PDB entry 1Y75 | X-ray diffraction, 2.30 A resolution | chains A and B

== Chain A ==
Name: phospholipase A2 isoform 5
From: Naja sagittifera
Notes: EC 3.1.1.4
Reference sequence: Q5G291 (Q5G291_NAJSG); the author numbering skips numbers that UniProt does not, so the offset changes along the chain: 1-15 = UniProt 8-22; 17-30 = UniProt 23-36; 32-120 = UniProt 37-125
Chain sequence (118 residues; row label = number of the first residue in the row; note: 2 numbers in that range are skipped by the numbering (no residue carries them; nothing is unmodelled there)):
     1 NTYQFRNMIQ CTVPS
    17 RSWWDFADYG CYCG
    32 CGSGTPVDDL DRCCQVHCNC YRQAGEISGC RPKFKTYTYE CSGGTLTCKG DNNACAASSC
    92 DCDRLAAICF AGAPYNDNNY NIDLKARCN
Disulfide bonds: C11-C72, C27-C119, C29-C45, C32-C49, C44-C100, C51-C93, C61-C86, C79-C91
Bound ions: Zn2+ site 1: D24, N112 (shared with D24(B) of chain B); Zn2+ site 2: E71, N120
Residues lining bound ligands: N-acetylglucosamine (NAG; 2-acetamido-2-deoxy-beta-D-glucopyranose): T2, F5, R6, I9, W19, F22, Y28, C29, G30, C32, C45, H48, C49, K64, F101
Curated features (UniProtKB/Swiss-Prot):
  - active site: H48, D94
  - binding site (N-acetyl-beta-D-glucosamine): F22, H48, K64
  - binding site (Zn(2+)): D24, E71, N112
  - binding site (Ca(2+)): Y28, G30

== Chain B ==
Name: phospholipase A2 isoform 6
From: Naja sagittifera
Notes: EC 3.1.1.4
Reference sequence: Q5G290 (Q5G290_NAJSG); the author numbering skips numbers that UniProt does not, so the offset changes along the chain: 1-15 = UniProt 8-22; 17-31 = UniProt 23-37; 33-120 = UniProt 38-125
Chain sequence (118 residues; row label = number of the first residue in the row; note: 2 numbers in that range are skipped by the numbering (no residue carries them; nothing is unmodelled there)):
     1 NIKQFNNMIQ CTVPA
    17 RSWWDFADYG CYCGS
    33 GSGSPVDDLD RCCQVHDNCY NAGGGVTGCA PKSKTYTYEC SQGTLTCSGE NSACAATVCD
    93 CDRLAAICFA GAPYNDNNYN IDLKSRCQ
Disulfide bonds: C11-C72, C27-C119, C29-C45, C44-C100, C51-C93, C61-C86, C79-C91
Bound ions: Zn2+: D24 (shared with D24(A), N112(A) of chain A)
Curated features (UniProtKB/Swiss-Prot):
  - active site: H48, D94
  - binding site (Zn(2+)): D24
  - binding site (Ca(2+)): Y28, G30, D49

== Interface between chain A and chain B ==
Pairs across the interface - 25 pairs, chain A then chain B:
  S18(A) - K116(B)
  W20(A) - S34(B)
  W20(A) - K116(B)
  W20(A) - C119(B)
  W20(A) - Q120(B)
  D21(A) - K116(B)  salt bridge
  A23(A) - L115(B)
  D24(A) - D24(B)
  D24(A) - L115(B)
  S34(A) - W20(B)
  F65(A) - N53(B)
  Y111(A) - D114(B)  hydrogen bond
  Y111(A) - K116(B)
  N112(A) - N112(B)  hydrogen bond
  N112(A) - I113(B)
  I113(A) - N112(B)  hydrogen bond (backbone-side chain)
  D114(A) - Y111(B)  hydrogen bond
  L115(A) - W20(B)
  L115(A) - D24(B)
  L115(A) - Y111(B)
  K116(A) - W20(B)
  K116(A) - D21(B)  salt bridge
  K116(A) - Y111(B)  hydrogen bond (backbone-side chain)
  C119(A) - W20(B)
  N120(A) - W20(B)  hydrogen bond
Also at the interface, not in a pair above, chain B (14 interface residues in all): S18

== Overview ==
15 residues of chain A and 14 residues of chain B are in contact, with 6 hydrogen bonds and 2 salt bridges.
Polar pairs include D21(A)-K116(B), K116(A)-D21(B) and Y111(A)-D114(B). Chain A binds N-acetylglucosamine.
Chain A is phospholipase A2 isoform 5 and chain B is phospholipase A2 isoform 6, both from Naja sagittifera;
the structure, A new form of catalytically inactive phospholipase A2 with an unusual disulphide bridge Cys 32-
Cys ..., was determined by X-ray diffraction.
